6UTY - chains CCC and FFF of the 8 polymer chains in the assembly; structure by X-ray diffraction, 4.15 A resolution (low resolution: residue-level contacts below are approximate; hydrogen-bond / salt-bridge calls are withheld).

# Chain CCC
Protein: DNA-directed RNA polymerase subunit beta
Organism: Escherichia coli
Notes: EC 2.7.7.6
UniProt: P0A8V4 (RPOB_ECO57); residue numbers follow UniProt; this construct covers 1-1342
Amino-acid sequence (1342 residues; numbered 1 to 1342; the number before each row is that of its first residue):
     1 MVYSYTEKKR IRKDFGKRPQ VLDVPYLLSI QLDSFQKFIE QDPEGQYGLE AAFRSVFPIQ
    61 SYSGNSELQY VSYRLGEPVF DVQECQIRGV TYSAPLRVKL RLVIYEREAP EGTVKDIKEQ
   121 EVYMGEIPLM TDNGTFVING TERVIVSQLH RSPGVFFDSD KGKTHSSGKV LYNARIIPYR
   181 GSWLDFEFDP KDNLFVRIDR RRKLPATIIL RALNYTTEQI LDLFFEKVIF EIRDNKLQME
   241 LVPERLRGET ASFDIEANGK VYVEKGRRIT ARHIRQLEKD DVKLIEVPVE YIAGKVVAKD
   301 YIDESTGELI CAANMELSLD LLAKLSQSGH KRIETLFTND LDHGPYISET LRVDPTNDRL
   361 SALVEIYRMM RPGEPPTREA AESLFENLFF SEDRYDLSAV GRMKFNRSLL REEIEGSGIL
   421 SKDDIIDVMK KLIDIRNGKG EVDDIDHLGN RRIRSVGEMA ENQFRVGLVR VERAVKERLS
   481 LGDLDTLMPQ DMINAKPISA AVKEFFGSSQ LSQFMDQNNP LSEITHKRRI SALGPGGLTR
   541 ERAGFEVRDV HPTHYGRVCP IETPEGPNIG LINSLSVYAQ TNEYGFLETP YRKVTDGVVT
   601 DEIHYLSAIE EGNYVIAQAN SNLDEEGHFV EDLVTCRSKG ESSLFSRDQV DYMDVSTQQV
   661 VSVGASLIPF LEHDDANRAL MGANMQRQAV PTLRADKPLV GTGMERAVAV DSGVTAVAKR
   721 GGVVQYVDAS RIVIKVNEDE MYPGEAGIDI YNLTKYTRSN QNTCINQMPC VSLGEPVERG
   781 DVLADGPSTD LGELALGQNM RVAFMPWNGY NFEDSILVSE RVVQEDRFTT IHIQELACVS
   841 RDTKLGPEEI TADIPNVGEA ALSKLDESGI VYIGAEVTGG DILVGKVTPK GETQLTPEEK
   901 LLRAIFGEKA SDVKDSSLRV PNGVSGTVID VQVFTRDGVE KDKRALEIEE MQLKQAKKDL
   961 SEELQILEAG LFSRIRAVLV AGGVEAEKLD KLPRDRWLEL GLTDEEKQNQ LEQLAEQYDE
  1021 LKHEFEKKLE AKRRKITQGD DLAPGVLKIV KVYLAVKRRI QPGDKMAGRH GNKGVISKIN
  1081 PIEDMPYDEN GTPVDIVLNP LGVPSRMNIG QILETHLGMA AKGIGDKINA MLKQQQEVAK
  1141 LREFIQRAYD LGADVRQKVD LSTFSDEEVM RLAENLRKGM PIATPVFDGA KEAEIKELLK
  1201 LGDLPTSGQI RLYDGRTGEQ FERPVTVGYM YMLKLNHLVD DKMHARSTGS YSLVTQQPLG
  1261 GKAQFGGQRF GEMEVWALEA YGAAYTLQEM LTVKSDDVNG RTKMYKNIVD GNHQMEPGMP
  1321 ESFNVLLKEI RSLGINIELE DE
Disordered / not traced: 1-2
Curated features (UniProtKB/Swiss-Prot):
  - modified residue (N6-acetyllysine): Lys1022, Lys1200

# Chain FFF
Protein: RNA polymerase sigma factor RpoS
Organism: Escherichia coli (strain K12)
UniProt: P13445 (RPOS_ECOLI); numbering as in UniProt (aligned over 1-328)
Amino-acid sequence (336 residues; row label = number of the first residue in the row):
     1 MGQNTLKVHD LNEDAEFDEN GVEVFDEKAL VEEEPSDNDL AEEELLSQGA TQRVLDATQL
    61 YLGEIGYSPL LTAEEEVYFA RRALRGDVAS RRRMIESNLR LVVKIARRYG NRGLALLDLI
   121 EEGNLGLIRA VEKFDPERGF RFSTYATWWI RQTIERAIMN QTRTIRLPIH IVKELNVYLR
   181 TARELSHKLD HEPSAEEIAE QLDKPVDDVS RMLRLNERIT SVDTPLGGDS EKALLDILAD
   241 EKENGPEDTT QDDDMKQSIV KWLFELNAKQ REVLARRFGL LGYEAATLED VGREIGLTRE
   301 RVRQIQVEGL RRLREILQTQ GLNIEALFLE HHHHHH
Disordered / not traced: 1-52, 330-336
Sequence notes: conflict Gly2 (Ser in P13445), Glu33 (Gln in P13445); expression tag (329-336)
Curated features (UniProtKB/Swiss-Prot):
  - DNA-binding region: Leu288 to Val307 (H-T-H motif)
  - region: Asp56 to Ala89 (Sigma-70 factor domain-1)
  - motif: Asp118 to Glu121 (Interaction with polymerase core subunit RpoC)
  - mutagenesis: Lys173 (K173E: Eliminates RpoS proteolysis. Lack of interaction with RssB), Glu174 (E174T: 2-fold increase in RpoS half-life. Does not affect interaction with RssB), Val177 (V177K: 3-fold increase in RpoS half-life), Tyr178 (Y178L: Does not affect RpoS half-life)

# Chain CCC / chain FFF interface
Residue-residue contacts - 64 pairs, chain CCC then chain FFF:
  Val79(CCC) with His191(FFF)
  Arg97(CCC) with Lys188(FFF); Asp190(FFF)
  Val122(CCC) with His187(FFF)
  Tyr123(CCC) with Ser186(FFF); His187(FFF); Asp190(FFF)
  Glu126(CCC) with Asp190(FFF)
  Pro372(CCC) with Val54(FFF); Gln59(FFF)
  Gly373(CCC) with Val54(FFF)
  Pro375(CCC) with Tyr67(FFF)
  Arg478(CCC) with Arg183(FFF)
  Gln490(CCC) with His187(FFF); Lys188(FFF)
  Ile493(CCC) with His187(FFF)
  Asn494(CCC) with Arg183(FFF)
  Ala495(CCC) with His187(FFF)
  Lys496(CCC) with Glu192(FFF)
  Asp842(CCC) with Arg214(FFF)
  Asn856(CCC) with Leu329(FFF)
  Thr896(CCC) with Lys256(FFF)
  Pro897(CCC) with Phe278(FFF)
  Glu898(CCC) with Lys256(FFF); Ile259(FFF); Leu280(FFF)
  Lys900(CCC) with Arg277(FFF); Phe278(FFF); Ala286(FFF)
  Leu901(CCC) with Phe278(FFF); Leu310(FFF)
  Ile905(CCC) with Leu310(FFF)
  Phe906(CCC) with Asn323(FFF)
  Arg936(CCC) with Val206(FFF); Ser210(FFF)
  Asp937(CCC) with Glu196(FFF)
  Pro1044(CCC) with Arg214(FFF); Glu217(FFF)
  Gly1045(CCC) with Arg214(FFF)
  Thr1248(CCC) with Pro246(FFF)
  Tyr1251(CCC) with Ala239(FFF); Asp240(FFF); Gly245(FFF)
  Ser1252(CCC) with Asp240(FFF)
  Leu1253(CCC) with Leu235(FFF); Leu238(FFF); Ala239(FFF); Asp240(FFF)
  Val1254(CCC) with Leu235(FFF)
  Gln1256(CCC) with Asp240(FFF); Lys242(FFF); Glu243(FFF)
  Leu1259(CCC) with Ile237(FFF)
  Gln1264(CCC) with Ile237(FFF)
  Val1298(CCC) with Glu243(FFF)
  Arg1301(CCC) with Glu243(FFF); Pro246(FFF)
  Thr1302(CCC) with Pro246(FFF); Thr249(FFF)
  Tyr1305(CCC) with Pro246(FFF); Glu247(FFF); Thr250(FFF)
  Lys1306(CCC) with Thr250(FFF); Asp253(FFF)
Also at the interface, not in a pair above, chain CCC (52 interface residues in all): Pro95, Arg473, Glu477, Gln510, Thr843, Lys844, Leu902, Ala904, Asp1041, Gly1249, Ser1250, Gly1260
Also at the interface, not in a pair above, chain FFF (52 interface residues in all): Arg108, Asn111, Ser194, Ala195, Asp207, Arg211, Leu213, Gly228, Asp236, Met255, Leu274, Gly279, Leu313, Arg314, Leu327

# In short
Chain CCC and chain FFF each contribute 52 residues to their interface. UniProt lists 4 mutagenesis sites on
chain FFF.
Chain CCC is DNA-directed RNA polymerase subunit beta (Escherichia coli) and chain FFF is RNA polymerase sigma
factor RpoS (Escherichia coli (strain K12)); the structure, E. coli sigma-S transcription initiation complex
with a mismatching CTP ("Old" crystal soaked with CTP for ..., was determined by X-ray diffraction (same
publication as 6UTV, 6UTW, 6UTX, 6UTZ, 6UU0, 6UU1 and 11 further entries).
